Entry 4MK8 (X-ray diffraction, 2.09 A resolution); this record covers chain A.

== Chain A ==
Protein: RNA-directed RNA polymerase
Organism: Hepatitis C virus
Notes: EC 2.7.7.48
UniProtKB: P26663 (POLG_HCVBK); residues 2-570 here correspond to UniProt positions 2421-2989 (UniProt number = residue number + 2419)
Sequence (570 residues; row label = number of the first residue in the row):
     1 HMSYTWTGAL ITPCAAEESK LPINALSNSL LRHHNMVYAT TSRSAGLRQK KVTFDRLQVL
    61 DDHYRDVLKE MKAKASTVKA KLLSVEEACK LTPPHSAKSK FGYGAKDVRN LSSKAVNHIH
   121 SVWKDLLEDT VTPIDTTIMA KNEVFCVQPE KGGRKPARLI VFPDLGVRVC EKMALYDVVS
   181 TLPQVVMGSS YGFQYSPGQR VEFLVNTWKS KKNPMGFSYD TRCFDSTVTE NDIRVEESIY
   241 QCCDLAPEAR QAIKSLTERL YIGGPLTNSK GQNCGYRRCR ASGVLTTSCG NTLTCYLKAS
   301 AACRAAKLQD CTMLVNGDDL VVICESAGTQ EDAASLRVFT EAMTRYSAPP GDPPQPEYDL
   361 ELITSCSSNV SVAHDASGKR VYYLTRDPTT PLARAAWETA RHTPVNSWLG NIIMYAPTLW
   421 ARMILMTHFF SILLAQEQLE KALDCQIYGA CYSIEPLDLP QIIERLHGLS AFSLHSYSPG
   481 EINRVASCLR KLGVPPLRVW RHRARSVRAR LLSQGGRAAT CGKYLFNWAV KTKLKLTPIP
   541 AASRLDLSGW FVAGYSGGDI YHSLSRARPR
Not modelled in the structure: 149-153, 563-570
Sequence notes: expression tag (1)
Cystine bridges: C303-C311
Ligand contacts: 28Q (N-(4-{2-[3-tert-butyl-2-methoxy-5-(2-oxo-1,2-dihydropyridin-3-yl)phenyl]ethyl}phenyl)methanesulfonamide): F193, P197, R200, T287, S288, N291, N316, G317, D318, D319, C366, S368, L384, G410, N411, M414, Y415, Q446, I447, Y448, S556
Reported in the primary citation:
  - conformationally variable residues (side-chain flip): C366
  - binding site for 28Q: S556

== In short ==
Ligands of chain A: compound 28Q. From the paper: a binding site for 28Q at S556; conformational variability
at C366.
Chain A is RNA-directed RNA polymerase (Hepatitis C virus); the structure, Hepatitis C Virus polymerase NS5B
genotype 1b (BK) in complex with inhibitor 4
(N-(4-{2-[3-tert-butyl-2-methoxy-5-(2-oxo-1,2-dihydropyridin-3-yl)phenyl]ethyl}phenyl)methanesulfonamide), was
determined by X-ray diffraction, deposited together with 4MK7, 4MK9, 4MKA and 4MKB.
